3G4T - chains A and I of the 4 polymer chains in the assembly; structure by X-ray diffraction, 2.64 A resolution.

# Chain A
Protein: Exodeoxyribonuclease
From: Methanothermobacter thermautotrophicus
Notes: EC 3.1.11.2
Reference sequence: O26314 (O26314_METTH); residue numbers follow UniProt; this construct covers 1-257
Amino-acid sequence (265 residues; row label = number of the first residue in the row):
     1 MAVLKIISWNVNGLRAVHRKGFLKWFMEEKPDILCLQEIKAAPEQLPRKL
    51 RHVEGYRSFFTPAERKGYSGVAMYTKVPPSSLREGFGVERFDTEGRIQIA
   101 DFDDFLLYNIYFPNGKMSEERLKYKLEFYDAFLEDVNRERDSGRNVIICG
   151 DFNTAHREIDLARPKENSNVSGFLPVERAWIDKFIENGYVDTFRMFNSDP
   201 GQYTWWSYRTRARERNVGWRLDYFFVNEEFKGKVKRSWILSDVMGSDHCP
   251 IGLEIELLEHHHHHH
Not modelled in the structure: 1-2, 257-265
Sequence notes: engineered mutation Ala2 (Thr in O26314); expression tag (258-265)
Bound ions: Mg2+: Glu38 (together with phosphate ion) (shared with 1 residue of chain H)

# Chain I
Molecule: 9-nt DNA strand
Sequence (9 nucleotides; numbered 1 to 9; the number before each row is that of its first residue):
     1 CGTACTACG
Not modelled in the structure: 1-2
Bound ions: Mg2+: DG9 (together with phosphate ion) (shared with 1 residue of chain B)

# Interface between chain A and chain I
Contacting residue pairs (21):
  Asn12(A) with DC5(I), sugar contact
  Gly13(A) with DC5(I), phosphate contact; DT6(I), phosphate contact
  Leu14(A) with DT6(I), phosphate contact
  Arg15(A) with DT6(I), salt bridge to the phosphate; DA7(I), salt bridge to the phosphate
  Ala16(A) with DC5(I), phosphate contact; DT6(I), hydrogen bond to the phosphate
  Arg19(A) with DT6(I), salt bridge to the phosphate
  Lys20(A) with DC5(I), salt bridge to the phosphate
  Lys40(A) with DC5(I), hydrogen bond to the base; DT6(I), sugar contact
  Gln45(A) with DA7(I), hydrogen bond to the phosphate
  Lys66(A) with DA7(I), hydrogen bond to the phosphate; DC8(I), salt bridge to the phosphate
  Gly67(A) with DT6(I), phosphate contact; DA7(I), phosphate contact
  Tyr208(A) with DT3(I), sugar contact; DA4(I), sugar contact
  Arg209(A) with DT3(I), hydrogen bond to the sugar
  Arg211(A) with DT3(I), hydrogen bond to the phosphate
Other interface residues (no listed pair), chain A (15 interface residues in all): Ile39

# In short
15 residues of chain A face 6 of chain I across their interface; the contacts include 6 hydrogen bonds and 5
salt bridges. Among the polar pairs are Lys40(A)-DC5(I), Arg209(A)-DT3(I) and Ala16(A)-DT6(I).
Here chain A is Exodeoxyribonuclease (Methanothermobacter thermautotrophicus) and chain I is a 9-nt DNA
strand. Entry 3G4T (Mth0212 (WT) in complex with a 7bp dsDNA) was determined by X-ray diffraction (same
publication as 3G00, 3G0R, 3G2D, 3G38 and 3G3C).
